9GNZ - chains B and P of the 22 polymer chains in the assembly; structure by electron microscopy, 3.70 A resolution.

Chain B (and P):
Protein: Flagellin
From: Salmonella enterica
Notes: chain P of this document is another copy of the same molecule, construct and numbering; everything in this record applies to it too
UniProtKB: Q6V2T3 (Q6V2T3_SALER); residue numbers follow UniProt; this construct covers 1-495
Sequence (495 residues; numbered 1 to 495; the number before each row is that of its first residue):
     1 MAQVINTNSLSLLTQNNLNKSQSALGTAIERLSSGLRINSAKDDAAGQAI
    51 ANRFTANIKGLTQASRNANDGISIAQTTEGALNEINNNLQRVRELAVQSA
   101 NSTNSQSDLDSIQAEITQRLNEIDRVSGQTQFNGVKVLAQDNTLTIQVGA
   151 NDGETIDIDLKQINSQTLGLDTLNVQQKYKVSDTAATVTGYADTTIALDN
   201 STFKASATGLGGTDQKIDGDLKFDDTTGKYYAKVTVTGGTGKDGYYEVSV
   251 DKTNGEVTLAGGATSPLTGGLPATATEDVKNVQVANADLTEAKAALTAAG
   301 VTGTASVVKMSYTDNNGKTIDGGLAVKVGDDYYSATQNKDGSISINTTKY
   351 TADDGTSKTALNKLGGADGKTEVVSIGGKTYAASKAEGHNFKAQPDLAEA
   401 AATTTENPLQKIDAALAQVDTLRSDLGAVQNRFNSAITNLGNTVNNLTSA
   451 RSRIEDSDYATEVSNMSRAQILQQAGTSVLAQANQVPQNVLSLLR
Disordered / not traced: 1, 495 (chain P: 1-3, 495)

Chain B / chain P interface:
Contacting residue pairs - 54 pairs, chain B then chain P:
  A2(B) with D458(P); A460(P)
  Q3(B) with S457(P); D458(P), hydrogen bond (backbone-side chain); Y459(P), hydrogen bond (backbone-backbone)
  V4(B) with S452(P); D456(P); S457(P)
  N6(B) with S34(P); G35(P); L36(P); D456(P), hydrogen bond
  T7(B) with D456(P)
  S9(B) with S449(P), hydrogen bond
  L12(B) with T448(P)
  N16(B) with G441(P); N442(P)
  S40(B) with E79(P)
  A41(B) with E79(P), hydrogen bond (backbone-side chain); R423(P)
  K42(B) with N431(P); N434(P), hydrogen bond
  A45(B) with S424(P)
  Q48(B) with R423(P)
  N52(B) with N86(P), hydrogen bond; Q90(P); R423(P), hydrogen bond
  T55(B) with Q90(P)
  A56(B) with Q90(P); R93(P)
  K59(B) with E94(P), salt bridge
  G60(B) with V97(P)
  Q63(B) with V97(P); Q98(P), hydrogen bond
  N67(B) with V97(P); Q98(P); N101(P), hydrogen bond
  N133(B) with T103(P)
  G134(B) with N316(P), hydrogen bond (backbone-side chain)
  V135(B) with T103(P); N316(P)
  T145(B) with N101(P); S102(P), hydrogen bond
  I146(B) with T103(P)
  Q147(B) with A100(P)
  A150(B) with R93(P); L409(P)
  N151(B) with L409(P)
  D152(B) with N407(P); L409(P); Q410(P)
  L491(B) with Y459(P), hydrophobic
  S492(B) with Y459(P)
  L494(B) with Y459(P), hydrophobic
Other interface residues (no listed pair), chain B (41 interface residues in all): I5, L13, A49, A64, D70, I74, K136, Q140, L144
Other interface residues (no listed pair), chain P (38 interface residues in all): N315, P408, D420, G427, Q430, N445

In short:
41 residues of chain B face 38 of chain P across their interface, with 12 hydrogen bonds and 1 salt bridge.
Among the polar pairs are K59(B)-E94(P), Q3(B)-D458(P) and N6(B)-D456(P).
Chain B and chain P are both Flagellin (Salmonella enterica); the structure, Salmonella cap-filament complex,
was determined by electron microscopy together with 9GO6 and 9GSX from the same study.
